Entry 5IQ9 (X-ray diffraction, 2.40 A resolution); this record covers chains A and C of the 3 polymer chains in the assembly.

[Chain A]
Protein: 10E8v4 Heavy Chain
From: Homo sapiens
UniProtKB: P01857 (IGHG1_HUMAN); residues 114-214 here correspond to UniProt positions 1-101 (UniProt number = residue number - 113)
Chain sequence (232 residues; each row starts with the number of its first residue; a row labelled like 52A-52C holds insertion residues (52A, then the next letters in order)):
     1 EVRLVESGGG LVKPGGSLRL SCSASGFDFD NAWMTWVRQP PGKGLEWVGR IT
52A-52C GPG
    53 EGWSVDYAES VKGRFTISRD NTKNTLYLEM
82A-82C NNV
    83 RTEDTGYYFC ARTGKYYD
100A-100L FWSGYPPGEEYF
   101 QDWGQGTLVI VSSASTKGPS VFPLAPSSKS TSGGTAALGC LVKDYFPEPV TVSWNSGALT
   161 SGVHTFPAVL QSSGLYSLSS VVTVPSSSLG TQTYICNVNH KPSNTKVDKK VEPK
Unresolved in the structure: 130-134
Cystine bridges: Cys-22/Cys-92, Cys-140/Cys-196

[Chain C]
Protein: gp41 MPER peptide
UniProtKB: Q1HSF8 (Q1HSF8_9HIV1); residues 655-683 here correspond to UniProt positions 645-673 (UniProt number = residue number - 10)
Chain sequence (33 residues; row label = number of the first residue in the row):
   653 RRRNEQELLE LDKWASLWNW FDITNWLWYI RRR
Unresolved in the structure: 653-666, 685
Differences from the reference sequence: expression tag (653-654, 684-685)

[Chain A / chain C interface]
Residue-residue contacts - 26 pairs, chain A then chain C:
  Trp-33(A) with Trp-672(C); Phe-673(C), hydrophobic
  Gly-52C(A) with Ser-668(C), hydrogen bond (backbone-backbone); Leu-669(C); Trp-670(C); Asn-671(C), hydrogen bond (backbone-side chain)
  Glu-53(A) with Trp-670(C); Asn-671(C); Trp-672(C), hydrogen bond (side chain-backbone)
  Lys-97(A) with Ser-668(C); Trp-672(C)
  Tyr-98(A) with Trp-672(C)
  Tyr-99(A) with Trp-672(C), hydrophobic; Thr-676(C); Trp-680(C)
  Phe-100A(A) with Leu-679(C); Arg-683(C)
  Trp-100B(A) with Arg-683(C), hydrogen bond (backbone-side chain)
  Gly-100D(A) with Trp-680(C)
  Tyr-100E(A) with Trp-680(C)
  Pro-100F(A) with Thr-676(C); Asn-677(C); Trp-680(C)
  Pro-100G(A) with Trp-672(C), hydrogen bond (backbone-side chain); Phe-673(C), hydrophobic; Thr-676(C)
Other interface residues (no listed pair), chain A (17 interface residues in all): Asn-31, Arg-50, Thr-52, Ser-56, Asp-58
Other interface residues (no listed pair), chain C (12 interface residues in all): Ile-682

[Summary]
17 residues of chain A face 12 of chain C across their interface; the contacts include 5 hydrogen bonds. Polar
contacts include Gly-52C(A)/Asn-671(C), Glu-53(A)/Trp-672(C) and Pro-100G(A)/Trp-672(C).
Here chain A is 10E8v4 Heavy Chain (Homo sapiens) and chain C is gp41 MPER peptide. Entry 5IQ9 (Crystal
structure of 10E8v4 Fab in complex with an HIV-1 gp41 peptide) was determined by X-ray diffraction.
